1SV3 - chain A; structure by X-ray diffraction, 1.35 A resolution.

# Chain A
Protein: Phospholipase A2
Source organism: Daboia russellii pulchella
Notes: EC 3.1.1.4
UniProt: P59071 (PA28_DABRP); the author numbering skips numbers that UniProt does not, so the offset changes along the chain: 1-14 = UniProt 1-14; 16-51 = UniProt 15-50
Amino-acid sequence (121 residues; row label = number of the first residue in the row; note: 12 numbers in that range are skipped by the numbering (no residue carries them; nothing is unmodelled there)):
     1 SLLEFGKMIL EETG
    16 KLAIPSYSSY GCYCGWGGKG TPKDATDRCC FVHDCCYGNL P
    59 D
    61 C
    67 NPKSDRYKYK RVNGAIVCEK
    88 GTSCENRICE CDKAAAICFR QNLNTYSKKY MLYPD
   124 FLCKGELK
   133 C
Disulfide bonds: C27-C126, C29-C45, C44-C105, C50-C133, C51-C98, C61-C91, C84-C96
Ligand contacts: 4-methoxybenzoic acid (ANN): L2, F5, I9, A18, I19, Y22, S23, Y28, C29, G30, C45, H48, F106
Curated features (UniProtKB/Swiss-Prot):
  - active site: H48
  - binding site (Ca(2+)): Y28, G30, G32, D49

# Summary
Ligands of chain A: 4-methoxybenzoic acid. From UniProt: active-site residue H48 and 4 Ca2+-binding residues.
Chain A is Phospholipase A2 (Daboia russellii pulchella); the structure, Structure of the complex formed
between Phospholipase A2 and 4-methoxybenzoic acid at 1.3A resolution, was determined by X-ray diffraction,
deposited together with 2ARM.
